PDB entry 9PFF | electron microscopy, 3.09 A resolution | chains C and D of the 14 polymer chains in the assembly

# Chain C (and D)
Name: Vesicle-fusing ATPase
Source organism: Cricetulus griseus
Notes: EC 3.6.4.6; chain D of this document is another copy of the same molecule, construct and numbering; everything in this record applies to it too
UniProtKB: P18708 (NSF_CRIGR); numbering as in UniProt (aligned over 1-744)
Chain sequence (747 residues; numbered -2 to 744; the number before each row is that of its first residue; numbers below 1 keep their minus sign (Gly-2 is residue -2)):
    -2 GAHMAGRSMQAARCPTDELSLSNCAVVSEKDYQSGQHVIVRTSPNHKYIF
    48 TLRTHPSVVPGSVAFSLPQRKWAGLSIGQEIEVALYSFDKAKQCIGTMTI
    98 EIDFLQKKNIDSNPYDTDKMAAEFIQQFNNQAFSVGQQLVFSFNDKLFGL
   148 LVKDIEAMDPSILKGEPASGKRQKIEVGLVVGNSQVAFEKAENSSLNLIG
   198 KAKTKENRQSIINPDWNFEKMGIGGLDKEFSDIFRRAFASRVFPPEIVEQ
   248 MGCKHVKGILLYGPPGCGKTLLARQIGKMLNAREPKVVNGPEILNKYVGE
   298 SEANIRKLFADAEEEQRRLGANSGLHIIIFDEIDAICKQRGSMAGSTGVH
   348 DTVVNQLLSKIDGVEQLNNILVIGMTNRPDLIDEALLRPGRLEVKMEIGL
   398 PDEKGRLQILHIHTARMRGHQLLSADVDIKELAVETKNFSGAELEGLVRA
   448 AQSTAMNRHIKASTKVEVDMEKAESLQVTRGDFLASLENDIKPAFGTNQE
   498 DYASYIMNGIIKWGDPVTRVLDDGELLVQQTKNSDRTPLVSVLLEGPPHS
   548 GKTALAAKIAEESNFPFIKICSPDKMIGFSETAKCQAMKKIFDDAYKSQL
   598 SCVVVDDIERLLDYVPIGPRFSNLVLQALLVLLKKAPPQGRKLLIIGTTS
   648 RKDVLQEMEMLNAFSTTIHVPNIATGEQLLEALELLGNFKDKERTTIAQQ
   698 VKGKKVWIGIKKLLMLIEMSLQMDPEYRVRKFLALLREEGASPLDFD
Not modelled in the structure: -2 to 204, 741-744
Differences from the reference sequence: expression tag (-2 to 0)
Curated features (UniProtKB/Swiss-Prot):
  - binding site (ATP): Asn505 to Trp510, Pro545 to Leu552
  - binding site (Mg(2+)): Thr550
  - modified residue: Lys105 (N6-acetyllysine), Ser207 (Phosphoserine), Tyr259 (Phosphotyrosine), Ser569 (Phosphoserine)
Residues lining bound ligands:
  - ATP (adenosine-5'-triphosphate), molecule 1: Gly219, Ile220, Gly221, Leu223, Pro261, Pro262, Gly263, Cys264, Gly265, Lys266, Thr267, Leu268, Asn374, Ile406, His410, Gly438, Ala439, Glu442
  - ATP, molecule 2: Lys251, Asp359, Arg385, Arg388
  - ATP, molecule 3: Ile503, Met504, Asn505, Gly506, Ile507, Ile508, Trp510, Val514, Pro545, His546, Ser547, Gly548, Lys549, Thr550, Ala551, Leu552, Asp604, Ile707, Lys708, Leu711
What the authors report for this chain:
  - binding site for Syntaxin-1A: Tyr294
  - binding site for ATP: Asp328, Glu329, Asn374, Arg385, Arg388
  - mutagenesis - I209N: decreased catalytic activity on ternary SNARE complexes (citing earlier work)
  - mutagenesis - I209N: unchanged catalytic activity on binary SNARE complexes (citing earlier work)
  - post-translational modification sites: Ser207 (citing earlier work)

# Interface between chain C and chain D
Pairs across the interface - 84 pairs, chain C then chain D:
  Pro211(C) - Lys462(D)  hydrogen bond (backbone-side chain)
  Trp213(C) - Thr461(D)
  Asn214(C) - Thr461(D)
  Phe215(C) - Ser460(D)
  Glu216(C) - Thr461(D)
  Arg232(C) - Ser450(D)
  Arg232(C) - Thr451(D)  hydrogen bond
  Arg232(C) - Asn454(D)
  Arg232(C) - Asp487(D)  salt bridge
  Arg233(C) - Asp487(D)  salt bridge
  Ala236(C) - Ile457(D)
  Ser237(C) - Met453(D)
  Val239(C) - Ile457(D)  hydrophobic
  Val239(C) - Val463(D)  hydrophobic
  Val239(C) - Val465(D)  hydrophobic
  Phe240(C) - Met453(D)
  Phe240(C) - His456(D)
  Phe240(C) - Leu473(D)  hydrophobic
  Pro241(C) - Met467(D)  hydrophobic
  Ile244(C) - Ala470(D)
  Glu246(C) - Arg413(D)  salt bridge
  Gln247(C) - Arg413(D)
  Gln247(C) - His417(D)
  Met248(C) - Leu473(D)  hydrophobic
  Cys250(C) - Gln449(D)
  Lys251(C) - Glu442(D)  salt bridge
  Lys251(C) - Arg446(D)
  Val295(C) - Asn292(D)
  Val295(C) - Lys293(D)  hydrogen bond (backbone-backbone)
  Val295(C) - Thr344(D)
  Glu297(C) - Lys293(D)
  Arg303(C) - Pro288(D)
  Arg303(C) - Glu289(D)  salt bridge
  Arg337(C) - Arg375(D)  hydrogen bond (backbone-side chain)
  Ser343(C) - Met340(D)
  Ser343(C) - Ala341(D)
  Ser343(C) - Gly342(D)  hydrogen bond (side chain-backbone)
  Thr349(C) - Pro288(D)
  Asn352(C) - Glu329(D)
  Gln353(C) - Asn286(D)
  Ser356(C) - Asn286(D)
  Ser356(C) - Asp328(D)
  Gly360(C) - Arg271(D)  hydrogen bond (backbone-side chain)
  Val361(C) - Thr267(D)
  Val361(C) - Arg271(D)  hydrogen bond (backbone-side chain)
  Gln363(C) - Arg271(D)
  Arg385(C) - Ala439(D)
  Pro386(C) - Glu440(D)
  Pro386(C) - Arg446(D)  hydrogen bond (backbone-side chain)
  Glu390(C) - Arg446(D)  salt bridge
  Gln526(C) - Gln719(D)
  Gln527(C) - Met712(D)
  Gln527(C) - Glu715(D)
  Gln527(C) - Met716(D)
  Gln527(C) - Gln719(D)
  Ser531(C) - Glu715(D)  hydrogen bond
  Arg533(C) - Asn505(D)
  Arg533(C) - Leu683(D)
  Arg533(C) - Asn685(D)
  Arg533(C) - Leu711(D)
  Arg533(C) - Glu715(D)  salt bridge
  Thr534(C) - Glu715(D)
  Pro535(C) - Met504(D)
  Val537(C) - Met712(D)  hydrophobic
  Phe618(C) - Arg617(D)  hydrogen bond (backbone-side chain)
  Asn620(C) - Asp610(D)  hydrogen bond (side chain-backbone)
  Asn620(C) - Val612(D)
  Asn620(C) - Arg617(D)
  Leu623(C) - Val612(D)  hydrophobic
  Gln624(C) - Arg607(D)  hydrogen bond
  Gln624(C) - Asp610(D)
  Gln624(C) - Tyr611(D)  hydrogen bond (side chain-backbone)
  Val628(C) - Asp571(D)
  Val628(C) - Ile574(D)  hydrophobic
  Val628(C) - Arg607(D)
  Leu629(C) - Ile574(D)  hydrophobic
  Lys631(C) - His546(D)
  Lys631(C) - Asp604(D)  salt bridge
  Glu654(C) - Ile614(D)
  Met655(C) - Ile614(D)  hydrophobic
  Glu656(C) - Pro613(D)
  Asn659(C) - His546(D)
  Ser662(C) - Met712(D)
  Thr663(C) - Met716(D)
Also at the interface, not in a pair above, chain C (76 interface residues in all): Ile209, Asn210, Phe231, Val245, Gly249, Val253, Tyr294, Gly296, Glu299, Gln336, Gly338, Thr344, Leu355, Ala382, Leu523, Lys586, Pro616, Arg617, Leu621, Ala625, Leu627, Lys632, Gln636
Also at the interface, not in a pair above, chain D (75 interface residues in all): Pro262, Gly263, Val284, Gly287, Leu291, Asp331, Ala332, Met414, Leu419, Gly443, Ala447, Ile488, Ala500, Pro570, Phe576, Arg648, Lys708, Lys709, Met720

# In short
Chain C and chain D form an interface of 76 and 75 residues respectively, with 13 hydrogen bonds and 8 salt
bridges. Polar contacts include Arg232(C)-Asp487(D), Arg233(C)-Asp487(D) and Glu246(C)-Arg413(D). From the
paper: a binding site for ATP at Asp328(C), Glu329(C) and Asn374(C) among others; I209N of chain C reduces
catalytic activity on ternary SNARE complexes.
Chain C and chain D are both Vesicle-fusing ATPase (Cricetulus griseus); the structure, Min22bin20S complex
(NSF-alphaSNAP-2:2 syntaxin-1a H3:SNAP-25 SN1), non-hydrolyzing, class 27, was determined by electron
microscopy together with 9OJR, 9OJU, 9OJZ, 9OK3, 9OK5, 9OKC and 17 further entries from the same study.
